PDB entry 7EYT | X-ray diffraction, 2.10 A resolution | chains C and B

[Chain C]
Molecule: 2-oxoglutarate/Fe(II)-dependent dioxygenase SptF
Organism: Aspergillus sp
Reference sequence: A0A6J4CX17 (A0A6J4CX17_9EURO); residues 2-283 here correspond to UniProt positions 4-285 (UniProt number = residue number + 2)
Chain sequence (296 residues; each row starts with the number of its first residue):
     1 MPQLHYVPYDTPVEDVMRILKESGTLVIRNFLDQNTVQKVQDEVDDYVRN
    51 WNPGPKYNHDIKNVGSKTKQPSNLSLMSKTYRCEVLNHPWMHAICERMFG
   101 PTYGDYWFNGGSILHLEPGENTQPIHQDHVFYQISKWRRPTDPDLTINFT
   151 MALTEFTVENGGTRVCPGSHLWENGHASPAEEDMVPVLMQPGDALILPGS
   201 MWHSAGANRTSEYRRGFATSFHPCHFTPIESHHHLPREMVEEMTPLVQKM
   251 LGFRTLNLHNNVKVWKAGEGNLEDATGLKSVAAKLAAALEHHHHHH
Disordered / not traced: 1, 279-296
Differences from the reference sequence: initiating methionine (1); expression tag (284-296)
Ion coordination: Fe2+: H126, D128, H203 (together with N-oxalylglycine)
Small-molecule neighbours:
  - Andilesin C (0I3): H59, I61, N63, V64, Q70, N109, G110, G111, S112, L114, Q123, H126, Q127, D128, V130, F131, N148, A218, S220, I229
  - N-oxalylglycine (OGA): Q70, L114, Q123, H126, D128, F156, T163, H203, A205, R214

[Chain B]
Molecule: 2-oxoglutarate/Fe(II)-dependent dioxygenase SptF
Organism: Aspergillus sp
Reference sequence: A0A6J4CX17 (A0A6J4CX17_9EURO); residue numbers follow UniProt; this construct covers 4-285
Chain sequence (296 residues; each row starts with the number of its first residue):
     3 MPQLHYVPYDTPVEDVMRILKESGTLVIRNFLDQNTVQKVQDEVDDYVRN
    53 WNPGPKYNHDIKNVGSKTKQPSNLSLMSKTYRCEVLNHPWMHAICERMFG
   103 PTYGDYWFNGGSILHLEPGENTQPIHQDHVFYQISKWRRPTDPDLTINFT
   153 MALTEFTVENGGTRVCPGSHLWENGHASPAEEDMVPVLMQPGDALILPGS
   203 MWHSAGANRTSEYRRGFATSFHPCHFTPIESHHHLPREMVEEMTPLVQKM
   253 LGFRTLNLHNNVKVWKAGEGNLEDATGLKSVAAKLAAALEHHHHHH
Disordered / not traced: 3-5, 61-68, 281-298
Differences from the reference sequence: initiating methionine (3); expression tag (286-298)
Ion coordination: Fe2+: H128, D130, H205
What the authors report for this chain:
  - conformationally variable residues (order/disorder transition): W53 to N75
  - mutagenesis - T148A: decreased expression

[How chain C and chain B interact]
Residue-residue contacts (84):
  W51(C) - E271(B)
  K56(C) - E271(B)
  Y57(C) - N263(B)
  Y57(C) - V264(B)
  Y57(C) - K265(B)  hydrogen bond (side chain-backbone)
  Y57(C) - K268(B)
  Y57(C) - E271(B)
  N58(C) - N263(B)
  H59(C) - N262(B)
  H59(C) - N263(B)
  H59(C) - V264(B)
  D60(C) - N262(B)  hydrogen bond (backbone-backbone)
  D60(C) - N263(B)  hydrogen bond
  I61(C) - V264(B)  hydrophobic
  Q70(C) - E271(B)
  S72(C) - G270(B)  hydrogen bond (side chain-backbone)
  S72(C) - E271(B)  hydrogen bond
  N73(C) - A269(B)
  N73(C) - G270(B)
  Y103(C) - W139(B)
  W107(C) - T229(B)
  F131(C) - H227(B)
  F131(C) - L260(B)
  F131(C) - N262(B)
  Y132(C) - H227(B)
  Q133(C) - T104(B)  hydrogen bond (side chain-backbone)
  Q133(C) - Y105(B)
  Q133(C) - H261(B)  hydrogen bond
  W137(C) - Y105(B)
  W137(C) - W139(B)
  W137(C) - R140(B)
  W137(C) - D144(B)  hydrogen bond
  W137(C) - L147(B)  hydrophobic
  R138(C) - W139(B)
  D142(C) - W139(B)
  C224(C) - T229(B)  hydrogen bond (backbone-side chain)
  H225(C) - F133(B)
  H225(C) - Y134(B)
  H225(C) - F228(B)
  H225(C) - T229(B)  hydrogen bond (backbone-backbone)
  F226(C) - H227(B)
  F226(C) - T229(B)  hydrogen bond (backbone-side chain)
  T227(C) - W109(B)
  T227(C) - C226(B)  hydrogen bond (side chain-backbone)
  T227(C) - H227(B)  hydrogen bond (backbone-backbone)
  T227(C) - F228(B)  hydrogen bond (side chain-backbone)
  T227(C) - T229(B)
  P228(C) - V266(B)
  P228(C) - W267(B)  hydrogen bond (backbone-backbone)
  I229(C) - V264(B)  hydrophobic
  I229(C) - K265(B)
  I229(C) - V266(B)
  I229(C) - W267(B)  hydrogen bond (backbone-backbone)
  I229(C) - K268(B)  hydrogen bond (backbone-backbone)
  E230(C) - K268(B)
  E230(C) - G270(B)
  S231(C) - W267(B)
  S231(C) - K268(B)  hydrogen bond (backbone-backbone)
  S231(C) - L274(B)
  H233(C) - H235(B)  hydrogen bond
  H233(C) - W267(B)
  H234(C) - A269(B)
  H234(C) - A277(B)
  H234(C) - T278(B)
  L258(C) - F133(B)
  V264(C) - P230(B)
  V264(C) - I231(B)
  W265(C) - P230(B)  hydrogen bond (backbone-backbone)
  W265(C) - I231(B)  hydrogen bond (backbone-backbone)
  W265(C) - S233(B)
  W265(C) - W267(B)  hydrophobic
  K266(C) - I231(B)  hydrogen bond (backbone-backbone)
  K266(C) - E232(B)
  K266(C) - S233(B)  hydrogen bond (backbone-backbone)
  A267(C) - N75(B)
  A267(C) - S233(B)
  A267(C) - H236(B)
  G268(C) - S74(B)
  G268(C) - N75(B)  hydrogen bond (backbone-side chain)
  G268(C) - E232(B)
  L272(C) - S233(B)
  L272(C) - H236(B)
  A275(C) - H236(B)
  T276(C) - H236(B)
Other interface residues (no listed pair), chain C (46 interface residues in all): T102, V130, I134, L145, F253, L256, V262, K263, E269
Other interface residues (no listed pair), chain B (41 interface residues in all): P73, Q135, I136, P145, L258

[In short]
The interface between chain C and chain B involves 46 residues on one side and 41 on the other; the contacts
include 24 hydrogen bonds. Among the polar pairs are Y57(C)-K265(B), D60(C)-N263(B) and S72(C)-G270(B). Bound
to chain C: N-oxalylglycine and Andilesin C. From the paper: T148A of chain B reduces expression;
conformational variability at W53(B).
Chain C and chain B are both 2-oxoglutarate/Fe(II)-dependent dioxygenase SptF (Aspergillus sp); the structure,
Fe(II)/(alpha)ketoglutarate-dependent dioxygenase SptF with andilesin C and NOG, was determined by X-ray
diffraction (same publication as 7EYR, 7EYS, 7EYU, 7EYW and 7FCB).
